Entry 8ZKS (electron microscopy, 3.21 A resolution); this record covers chains B and C of the 4 polymer chains in the assembly.

# Chain B (and C)
Molecule: Polycystin-2
Organism: Homo sapiens
Notes: chain C of this document is another copy of the same molecule, construct and numbering; everything in this record applies to it too
UniProtKB: Q13563 (PKD2_HUMAN); numbering as in UniProt (aligned over 1-968)
Sequence (1007 residues; each row starts with the number of its first residue; numbers below 1 keep their minus sign (Met-38 is residue -38)):
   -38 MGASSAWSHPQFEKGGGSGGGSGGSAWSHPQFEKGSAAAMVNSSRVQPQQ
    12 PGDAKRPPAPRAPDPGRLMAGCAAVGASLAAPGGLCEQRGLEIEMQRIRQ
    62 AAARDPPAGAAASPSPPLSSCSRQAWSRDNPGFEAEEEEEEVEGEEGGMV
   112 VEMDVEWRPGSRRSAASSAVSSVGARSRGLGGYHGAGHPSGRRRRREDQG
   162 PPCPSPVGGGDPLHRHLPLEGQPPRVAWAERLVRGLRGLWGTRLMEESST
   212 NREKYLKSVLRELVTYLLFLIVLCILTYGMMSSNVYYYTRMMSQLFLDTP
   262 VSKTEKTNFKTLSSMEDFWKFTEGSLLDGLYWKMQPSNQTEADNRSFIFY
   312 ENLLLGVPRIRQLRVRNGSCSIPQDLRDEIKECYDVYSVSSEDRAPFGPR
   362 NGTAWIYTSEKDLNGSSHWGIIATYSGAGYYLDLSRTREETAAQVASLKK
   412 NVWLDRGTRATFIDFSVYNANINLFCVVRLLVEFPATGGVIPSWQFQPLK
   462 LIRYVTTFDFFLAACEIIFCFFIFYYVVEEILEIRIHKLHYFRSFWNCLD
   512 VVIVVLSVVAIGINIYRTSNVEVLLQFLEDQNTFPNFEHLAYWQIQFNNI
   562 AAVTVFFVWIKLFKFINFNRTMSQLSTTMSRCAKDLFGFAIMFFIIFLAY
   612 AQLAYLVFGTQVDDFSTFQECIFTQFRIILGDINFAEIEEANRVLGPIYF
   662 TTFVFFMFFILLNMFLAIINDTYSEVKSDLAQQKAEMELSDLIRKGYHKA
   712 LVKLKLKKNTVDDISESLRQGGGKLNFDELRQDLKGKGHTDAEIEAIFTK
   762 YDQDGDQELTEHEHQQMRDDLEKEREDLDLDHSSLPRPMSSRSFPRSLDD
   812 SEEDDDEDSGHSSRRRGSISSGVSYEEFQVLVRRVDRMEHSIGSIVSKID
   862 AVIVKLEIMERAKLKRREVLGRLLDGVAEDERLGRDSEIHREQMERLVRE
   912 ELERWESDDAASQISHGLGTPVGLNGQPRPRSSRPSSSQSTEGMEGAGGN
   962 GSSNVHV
Disordered / not traced: -38 to 218, 699-968
Construct notes: initiating methionine (-38); expression tag (-37 to -4); linker (-3 to 0)
Curated features (UniProtKB/Swiss-Prot):
  - region: Arg803 to His822 (Linker), Asp810 to Gly821 (Important for interaction with PACS1 and PACS2)
  - motif: Leu641 to Asp643 (Selectivity filter)
  - binding site (cholesterol): Gln557
  - binding site (Ca(2+)): Leu641, Asp763, Asp765, Asp767, Glu769, Glu774
  - modified residue: Ser76 (Phosphoserine), Ser80 (Phosphoserine), Arg137 (Omega-N-methylarginine), Ser801 (Phosphoserine), Ser808 (Phosphoserine), Ser812 (Phosphoserine), Ser829 (Phosphoserine)
  - glycosylation (N-linked (GlcNAc...) asparagine): Asn299, Asn305, Asn328 (complex), Asn362, Asn375
  - natural variant: Arg306 (R306Q: In PKD2), Arg322 (R322Q: In PKD2; R322W: In PKD2), Ala356 (A356P: In PKD2), Ala384 (A384P: In PKD2), Trp414 (W414G: In PKD2), Arg420 (R420G: In PKD2), Ile479 (deletion: In PKD2), Arg504 to Val512 (deletion: In PKD2), Asp511 (D511V: In PKD2), Cys632 (C632R: In PKD2), Tyr684 (deletion: In PKD2), Arg807 (R807Q: In PKD2)
  - mutagenesis: Ser76 (S76A: Abolishes phosphorylation of the N-terminal domain. Abolishes the ability to complement a pkd2-deficient zebrafish mutant; when associated with A-80), Ser80 (S80A: Decreases phosphorylation of the N-terminal domain. Abolishes the ability to complement a pkd2-deficient zebrafish mutant; when associated with A-76), Trp201 (W201A: Abolishes increased channel activity due to a gain of function mutation; when associated with P-604), Cys331 (C331S: Does not affect localization to the cilium. Loss of ion channel function), Phe604 (F604A/I: No effect on channel activation; F604P: Gain-of-function mutation resulting in increased channel activity. Absence of gain of function; when associated with F-605 DEL ...), Phe605 (Abolishes increased channel activity due to a gain of function mutation; when associated with P-604), Phe629 (F629S: Abolishes increased channel activity due to a gain of function mutation; when associated with P-604. Reduces but do not abolish ion channel function; when associated with A-677 and A-681), Arg638 (R638C: Abolishes increased channel activity due to a gain of function mutation; when associated with P-604. Reduces but do not abolish ion channel function; when associated with A-677 and A-681 ...), Leu677 (L677A: Constitutive active channel; when associated with A-681. Reduces but do not abolish ion channel function; when associated with S-629 and A-681. Reduces but do not abolish ion channel function ...), Asn681 (N681A: Constitutive active channel; when associated with A-677. Reduces but do not abolish ion channel function; when associated with S-629 and A-677. Reduces but do not abolish ion channel function ...), Tyr684 (Y684A: Abolishes increased channel activity due to a gain of function mutation; when associated with P-604), Lys688 (K688A: Abolishes increased channel activity due to a gain of function mutation; when associated with P-604), 20 further mutagenesis entries in UniProt
Disulfides: Cys331-Cys344
Glycans and other covalent adducts: N-acetylglucosamine (NAG) linked to Asn328, Asn362, Asn375

# Chain B / chain C interface
Pairs across the interface (88; chain B residue first):
  Thr238(B) - Gln613(C)
  Met242(B) - Tyr616(C)
  Met242(B) - Gly620(C)
  Met242(B) - Thr621(C)
  Asn245(B) - Thr448(C)
  Tyr247(B) - Thr621(C)
  Tyr247(B) - Asp624(C)
  Tyr248(B) - Ile382(C)
  Tyr248(B) - Ile452(C)  hydrophobic
  Tyr249(B) - Thr448(C)
  Met252(B) - Gly449(C)
  Met252(B) - Gly450(C)
  Arg306(B) - Glu340(C)  salt bridge
  Tyr311(B) - Arg417(C)  hydrogen bond (backbone-side chain)
  Glu312(B) - Arg417(C)  salt bridge
  Asn313(B) - Thr448(C)
  Leu314(B) - Ile341(C)  hydrophobic
  Trp380(B) - Arg654(C)  hydrogen bond (backbone-side chain)
  Gly381(B) - Arg654(C)  hydrogen bond (backbone-side chain)
  Tyr429(B) - Pro334(C)
  Tyr429(B) - Ile341(C)  hydrophobic
  Asn430(B) - Ala447(C)
  Asn430(B) - Thr448(C)
  Ala431(B) - Ile341(C)  hydrophobic
  Ala431(B) - Cys344(C)
  Asn432(B) - Cys331(C)
  Asn432(B) - Tyr345(C)  hydrogen bond (side chain-backbone)
  Asn432(B) - Ala447(C)  hydrogen bond (side chain-backbone)
  Ile433(B) - Val347(C)  hydrophobic
  Ile433(B) - Thr448(C)
  Ile463(B) - Pro334(C)  hydrophobic
  Leu539(B) - Asp336(C)
  Leu539(B) - Leu337(C)  hydrophobic
  Gln542(B) - Asp339(C)
  Gln542(B) - Glu340(C)
  Asn560(B) - Asn653(C)
  Asn560(B) - Leu656(C)
  Ala563(B) - Leu614(C)
  Ala563(B) - Leu617(C)  hydrophobic
  Ala563(B) - Val618(C)  hydrophobic
  Val564(B) - Leu656(C)  hydrophobic
  Val566(B) - Gln613(C)
  Val566(B) - Leu617(C)  hydrophobic
  Phe567(B) - Ala610(C)  hydrophobic
  Trp570(B) - Ala610(C)  hydrophobic
  Trp570(B) - Gln613(C)  hydrogen bond
  Phe574(B) - Met603(C)  hydrophobic
  Phe574(B) - Ile606(C)  hydrophobic
  Phe574(B) - Ile607(C)  hydrophobic
  Ile577(B) - Met603(C)  hydrophobic
  Thr582(B) - Asp596(C)
  Met583(B) - Gly599(C)
  Gln585(B) - Asp596(C)  hydrogen bond
  Leu586(B) - Phe600(C)
  Leu586(B) - Met675(C)  hydrophobic
  Leu586(B) - Ile679(C)  hydrophobic
  Ser587(B) - Met603(C)
  Met590(B) - Met675(C)  hydrophobic
  Phe604(B) - Phe666(C)  hydrophobic
  Phe604(B) - Phe670(C)  hydrophobic
  Glu631(B) - Glu650(C)
  Phe634(B) - Phe646(C)  hydrophobic
  Phe634(B) - Glu650(C)
  Phe634(B) - Pro658(C)  hydrophobic
  Phe637(B) - Phe661(C)  hydrophobic
  Phe637(B) - Thr662(C)
  Arg638(B) - Phe646(C)
  Arg638(B) - Phe661(C)
  Leu641(B) - Ile639(C)
  Leu641(B) - Gly642(C)
  Leu641(B) - Ile644(C)  hydrophobic
  Leu641(B) - Phe661(C)  hydrophobic
  Leu641(B) - Phe669(C)  hydrophobic
  Asp643(B) - Ile644(C)
  Leu673(B) - Phe670(C)  hydrophobic
  Phe676(B) - Phe670(C)  hydrophobic
  Phe676(B) - Asn674(C)
  Leu677(B) - Asn674(C)
  Leu677(B) - Leu677(C)  hydrophobic
  Ile680(B) - Ile671(C)
  Ile680(B) - Asn674(C)
  Asn681(B) - Ala678(C)
  Asn681(B) - Asn681(C)
  Tyr684(B) - Ile679(C)  hydrophobic
  Tyr684(B) - Asp682(C)
  Ser685(B) - Asp682(C)
  Lys688(B) - Asp682(C)
  Lys688(B) - Thr683(C)
Also at the interface, not in a pair above, chain B (66 interface residues in all): Val246, Thr250, Phe310, Ile382, Asn434, Trp455, Val466, Ala562, Ile571, Leu573, Thr589, Leu597, Phe605, Ile640, Ser689
Also at the interface, not in a pair above, chain C (69 interface residues in all): Ser332, Ile333, Asp346, Ile383, Arg420, Val451, Lys595, Ile602, Tyr611, Ser627, Leu641, Glu651, Val665, Glu686

# In short
Chain B and chain C form an interface of 66 and 69 residues respectively; the contacts include 7 hydrogen
bonds and 2 salt bridges. Polar pairs include Arg306(B)-Glu340(C), Glu312(B)-Arg417(C) and
Tyr311(B)-Arg417(C). N-acetylglucosamine is covalently linked to Asn328(B), Asn362(B) and Asn375(B).
Chain B and chain C are both Polycystin-2 (Homo sapiens); the structure, Structure of
Polycystin-1/Polycystin-2 complex with GOF mutation, was determined by electron microscopy.
